PDB entry 8Z1Y | electron microscopy, 2.73 A resolution | chains A and D of the 5 polymer chains in the assembly

# Chain A
Molecule: Dipeptide transport system permease protein DppB
Organism: Escherichia coli K-12
UniProt: P0AEF8 (DPPB_ECOLI); numbering as in UniProt (aligned over 1-339)
Sequence (339 residues; numbered 1 to 339; the number before each row is that of its first residue):
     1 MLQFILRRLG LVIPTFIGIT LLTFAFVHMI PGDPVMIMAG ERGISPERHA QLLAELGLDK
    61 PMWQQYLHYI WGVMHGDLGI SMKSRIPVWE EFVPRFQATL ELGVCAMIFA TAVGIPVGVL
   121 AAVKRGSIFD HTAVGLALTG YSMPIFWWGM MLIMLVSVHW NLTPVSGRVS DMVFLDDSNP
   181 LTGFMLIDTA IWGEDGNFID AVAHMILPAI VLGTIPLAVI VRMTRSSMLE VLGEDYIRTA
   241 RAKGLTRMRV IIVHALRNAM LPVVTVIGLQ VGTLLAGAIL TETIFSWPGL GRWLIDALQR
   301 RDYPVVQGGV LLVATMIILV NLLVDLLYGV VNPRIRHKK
Not modelled in the structure: 1-5, 337-339
From the paper describing this entry:
  - conformationally variable residues (helix shift, order/disorder transition): G32 to M62, D235

# Chain D
Molecule: Dipeptide transport ATP-binding protein DppF
Organism: Escherichia coli K-12
Notes: EC 7.4.2.9
UniProt: P37313 (DPPF_ECOLI); residue numbers follow UniProt; this construct covers 1-334
Sequence (334 residues; each row starts with the number of its first residue):
     1 MSTQEATLQQ PLLQAIDLKK HYPVKKGMFA PERLVKALDG VSFNLERGKT LAVVGESGCG
    61 KSTLGRLLTM IEMPTGGELY YQGQDLLKHD PQAQKLRRQK IQIVFQNPYG SLNPRKKVGQ
   121 ILEEPLLINT SLSKEQRREK ALSMMAKVGL KTEHYDRYPH MFSGGQRQRI AIARGLMLDP
   181 DVVIADQPVS ALDVSVRAQV LNLMMDLQQE LGLSYVFISH DLSVVEHIAD EVMVMYLGRC
   241 VEKGTKDQIF NNPRHPYTQA LLSATPRLNP DDRRERIKLS GELPSPLNPP PGCAFNARCR
   301 RRFGPCTQLQ PQLKDYGGQL VACFAVDQDE NPQR
Not modelled in the structure: 1-8, 331-334
Construct notes: conflict Q187 (Glu in P37313)
Bound ions: 4Fe-4S cluster Fe: C293, C299, C306, C323
Ligand contacts:
  - ATP-gamma-S (AGS; phosphothiophosphoric acid-adenylate ester), molecule 1: Y22, P23, V24, V35, A37, E56, S57, G58, C59, G60, K61, S62, T63, R66, Q106, Q187, H220, P286
  - ATP-gamma-S (AGS), molecule 2: H154, R157, H160, M161, F162, S163, G164, G165, Q166, A191
  - 4Fe-4S cluster (SF4): H255, P256, C293, F295, N296, C299, R301, C306, P311, C323, F324, A325
Swiss-Prot annotation at these positions:
  - binding site (ATP): G55 to S62
From the paper describing this entry:
  - conformationally variable residues (domain motion): S190

# Chain A / chain D interface
Residue-residue contacts (4):
  E230(A) with R115(D), salt bridge
  D235(A) with Y109(D), hydrogen bond
  L326(A) with M28(D), hydrophobic
  V330(A) with M28(D), hydrophobic
Also at the interface, not in a pair above, chain A (5 interface residues in all): R336
Also at the interface, not in a pair above, chain D (5 interface residues in all): K25, G27

# Overview
Chain A and chain D each contribute 5 residues to their interface; the contacts include 1 hydrogen bond and 1
salt bridge. Polar contacts include E230(A)-R115(D) and D235(A)-Y109(D). Chain D binds ATP-gamma-S and 4Fe-4S
cluster. Curated annotation (UniProt) lists 8 ATP-binding residues on chain D. The paper reports
conformational variability at G32(A), D235(A) and S190(D).
Here chain A is Dipeptide transport system permease protein DppB and chain D is Dipeptide transport
ATP-binding protein DppF, both from Escherichia coli K-12. Entry 8Z1Y (Cryo-EM structure of Escherichia coli
DppABCDF in the pre-catalytic state) was determined by electron microscopy, deposited together with 8Z1V, 8Z1W
and 8Z1X.
